Entry 4GMJ (X-ray diffraction, 2.70 A resolution); this record covers chains A and B.

== Chain A ==
Name: CCR4-NOT transcription complex subunit 1
Source organism: Homo sapiens
Notes: fragment: NOT1 MIF4G domain
Reference sequence: A5YKK6 (CNOT1_HUMAN); numbering as in UniProt (aligned over 1093-1317)
Sequence (229 residues; numbered 1089 to 1317; the number before each row is that of its first residue):
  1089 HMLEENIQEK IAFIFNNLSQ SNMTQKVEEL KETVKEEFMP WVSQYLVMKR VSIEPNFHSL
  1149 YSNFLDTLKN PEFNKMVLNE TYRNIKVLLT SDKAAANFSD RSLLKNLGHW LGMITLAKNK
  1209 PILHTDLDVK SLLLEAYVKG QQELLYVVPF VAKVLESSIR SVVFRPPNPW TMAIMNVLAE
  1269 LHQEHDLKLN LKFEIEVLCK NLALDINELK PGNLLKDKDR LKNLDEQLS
Differences from the reference sequence: expression tag (1089-1092)
From the paper describing this entry:
  - contacts within the chain: Asn1207-Ser1249 (hydrogen bond)
  - mutagenesis - K1208A/H1212A/K1218A, P1257Y: unchanged binding to CCR4-NOT transcription complex subunit 7 (chain B)
  - mutagenesis - K1208E/H1212Y/K1218E: decreased binding to CCR4-NOT transcription complex subunit 7 (chain B)
  - mutagenesis - K1208A/H1212A/K1218A/V1251R, P1209Y/P1257Y: abolished binding to CCR4-NOT transcription complex subunit 7 (chain B)

== Chain B ==
Name: CCR4-NOT transcription complex subunit 7
Source organism: Homo sapiens
Reference sequence: Q9UIV1 (CNOT7_HUMAN); numbering as in UniProt (aligned over 1-285)
Sequence (285 residues; numbered 1 to 285; the number before each row is that of its first residue):
     1 MPAATVDHSQ RICEVWACNL DEEMKKIRQV IRKYNYVAMD TEFPGVVARP IGEFRSNADY
    61 QYQLLRCNVD LLKIIQLGLT FMNEQGEYPP GTSTWQFNFK FNLTEDMYAQ DSIELLTTSG
   121 IQFKKHEEEG IETQYFAELL MTSGVVLCEG VKWLSFHSGY DFGYLIKILT NSNLPEEELD
   181 FFEILRLFFP VIYDVKYLMK SCKNLKGGLQ EVAEQLELER IGPQHQAGSD SLLTGMAFFK
   241 MREMFFEDHI DDAKYCGHLY GLGSGSSYVQ NGTGNAYEEE ANKQS
Not modelled in the structure: 1-9, 267-273, 281-285
Metal / ion sites: Mg2+ site 1: Asp40, Glu278; Mg2+ site 2: Asp40, Glu42, Asp230
Curated features (UniProtKB/Swiss-Prot):
  - binding site (a divalent metal cation): Asp40, Glu42, Asp161, Asp230, Glu278
  - mutagenesis: Asp40 (D40N: Abolishes RNA deadenylase activity), Glu42 (E42Q: Abolishes RNA deadenylase activity), Glu138 (E138K: Abolishes interaction with CNOT1; when associated with Y-142 and K-149), Met141 (M141R: Abolishes interaction with CNOT1), Thr142 (T142Y: Abolishes interaction with CNOT1; when associated with K-138 and K-149), Glu149 (E149K: Abolishes interaction with CNOT1; when associated with K-138 and Y-142), Asp161 (D161N: Abolishes RNA deadenylase activity. Drastically reduces the rate of deadenylation and decay of CBEP3-tethered mRNA), Lys203 (K203A: Abolishes interaction with TOB1), His225 (H225A: Abolishes RNA deadenylase activity), Asp230 (D230N: Abolishes RNA deadenylase activity)
From the paper describing this entry:
  - Mg2+ coordination: Asp40, Glu42, Asp230, Glu278
  - Mg2+ coordination through a water molecule: Asp161
  - mutagenesis - E138A/T142A/E149A, T142Y: unchanged binding to CCR4-NOT transcription complex subunit 1 (chain A)
  - mutagenesis - E138K/T142Y/E149K, M141R/T142Y/L147R: abolished binding to CCR4-NOT transcription complex subunit 1 (chain A)
  - conformationally variable residues (order/disorder transition): Gly274 to Glu280

== Interface between chain A and chain B ==
Contacting residue pairs (29; chain A residue first):
  Asn1207(A) - Leu147(B)
  Asn1207(A) - Leu187(B)
  Lys1208(A) - Leu147(B)  hydrogen bond (side chain-backbone)
  Pro1209(A) - Met141(B)
  Pro1209(A) - Leu147(B)
  Pro1209(A) - Cys148(B)  hydrophobic
  Ile1210(A) - Thr142(B)
  Leu1211(A) - Thr142(B)
  Leu1211(A) - Gly144(B)
  His1212(A) - Arg28(B)
  His1212(A) - Thr142(B)  hydrogen bond (backbone-backbone)
  Thr1213(A) - Arg28(B)
  Lys1218(A) - Glu138(B)  salt bridge
  Val1250(A) - Leu187(B)  hydrophobic
  Val1251(A) - Leu187(B)  hydrophobic
  Val1251(A) - Phe188(B)  hydrophobic
  Phe1252(A) - Leu147(B)  hydrophobic
  Pro1255(A) - Thr170(B)
  Pro1255(A) - Asn171(B)
  Pro1255(A) - Ser172(B)
  Asn1256(A) - Met141(B)
  Pro1257(A) - Gln134(B)
  Pro1257(A) - Ala137(B)  hydrophobic
  Pro1257(A) - Glu138(B)
  Pro1257(A) - Met141(B)  hydrophobic
  Pro1257(A) - Leu169(B)
  Trp1258(A) - Met141(B)  hydrophobic
  Trp1258(A) - Thr142(B)
  Ala1261(A) - Glu138(B)
Other interface residues (no listed pair), chain B (21 interface residues in all): Gln29, Tyr135, Ser143, Glu149, Ile168, Ile184
From the paper, about this interface:
  - residue pairs: Lys1208(A)-Glu149(B), Pro1209(A)-Leu147(B), His1212(A)-Thr142(B), His1212(A)-Arg28(B) (pi stacking), Lys1218(A)-Glu138(B) (salt bridge), Val1250(A)-Ile184(B), Val1250(A)-Leu187(B), Val1251(A)-Leu147(B), Val1251(A)-Ile184(B), Val1251(A)-Leu187(B), Val1251(A)-Phe188(B), Phe1252(A)-Met141(B), Pro1257(A)-Met141(B), Pro1257(A)-Ala137(B), Pro1257(A)-Asn171(B), Trp1258(A)-Met141(B), Thr142(B)-Trp1258(A)
  - hot spots on chain A (mutagenesis) - V1251R: abolished binding to CCR4-NOT transcription complex subunit 7 (chain B)
  - hot spots on chain B (mutagenesis) - M141R: abolished binding to CCR4-NOT transcription complex subunit 1 (chain A)

== Summary ==
16 residues of chain A face 21 of chain B across their interface; the contacts include 2 hydrogen bonds and 1
salt bridge. Polar contacts include Lys1218(A)-Glu138(B), Lys1208(A)-Leu147(B) and His1212(A)-Thr142(B). The
authors report contacts between Lys1208(A) and Glu149(B), Pro1209(A) and Leu147(B) and His1212(A) and
Thr142(B) among others; pi stacking between His1212(A) and Arg28(B); a salt bridge between Lys1218(A) and
Glu138(B). From the paper: K1208A/H1212A/K1218A/V1251R, P1209Y/P1257Y and V1251R of chain A abolish binding to
CCR4-NOT transcription complex subunit 7 (chain B); Mg2+ coordination by Asp40(B), Glu42(B) and Asp230(B)
among others; 11 substitutions were tested in all.
Chain A is CCR4-NOT transcription complex subunit 1 and chain B is CCR4-NOT transcription complex subunit 7,
both from Homo sapiens; the structure, Structure of human NOT1 MIF4G domain co-crystallized with CAF1, was
determined by X-ray diffraction (same publication as 4GML).
